Entry 6RMO (X-ray diffraction, 2.60 A resolution); this record covers chains A and D of the 4 polymer chains in the assembly.

Chain A (and D):
Protein: IMP-specific 5'-nucleotidase, putative
Source organism: Plasmodium falciparum 3D7
Notes: EC 3.1.3.5; chain D of this document is another copy of the same molecule, construct and numbering; everything in this record applies to it too
UniProt: A0A144A134 (A0A144A134_PLAF7); residues 1-444 here = UniProt positions 1-444
Sequence (444 residues; each row starts with the number of its first residue):
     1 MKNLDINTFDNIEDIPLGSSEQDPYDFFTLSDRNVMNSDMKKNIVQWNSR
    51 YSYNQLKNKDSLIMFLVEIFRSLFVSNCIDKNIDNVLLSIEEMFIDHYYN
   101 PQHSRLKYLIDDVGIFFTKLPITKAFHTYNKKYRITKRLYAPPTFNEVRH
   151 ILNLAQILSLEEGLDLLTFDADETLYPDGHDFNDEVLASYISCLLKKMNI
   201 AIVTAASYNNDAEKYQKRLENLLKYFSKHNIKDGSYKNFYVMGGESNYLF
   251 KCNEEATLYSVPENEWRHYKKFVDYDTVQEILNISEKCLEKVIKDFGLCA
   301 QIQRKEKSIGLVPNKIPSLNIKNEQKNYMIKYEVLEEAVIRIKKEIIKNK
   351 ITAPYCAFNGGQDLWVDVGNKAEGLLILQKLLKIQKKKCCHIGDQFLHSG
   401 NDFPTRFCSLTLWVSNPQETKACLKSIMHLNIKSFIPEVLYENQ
Not modelled in the structure: 1-14, 49-50, 177-179, 197, 276, 318-325, 431-433 (chain D: 1-59, 316-326, 362-363, 400-401)
Curated features (UniProtKB/Swiss-Prot):
  - active site: Asp170 (Nucleophile), Asp172 (Proton donor)
  - binding site (ATP): Lys132, His150
  - binding site (IMP): Asp170, Asp172, Asp178, Thr204, Ser207, Ser308, Asp363, Lys371
  - binding site (Mg(2+)): Asp170, Asp172, Asp394
  - mutagenesis: Lys2 to Lys59 (Loss of catalytic activity), Lys2 to Leu30 (8-fold reduction in affinity for IMP and 1.5-fold reduction in catalytic efficiency at pH 5. 2.2-fold reduction in affinity for IMP and 4.5-fold increase in catalytic efficiency at pH 8), Lys41 (K41L: 9.4-fold reduction in affinity for IMP and 4-fold decrease in catalytic efficiency at pH 5. 4-fold increase in affinity for IMP and 4.4-fold increase in catalytic efficiency at pH 8), His150 (H150V: Increases catalytic activity especially at pH 5), Asp170 (D170N: Loss of catalytic activity towards IMP), Asp172 (D172A: Loss of catalytic activity towards IMP. 1.2-fold increase in affinity for pNPP and 8.6-fold increase in catalytic efficiency at pH 8; D172N: Loss of catalytic activity towards IMP ...), Tyr176 (Y176L: Severe loss of catalytic activity), Asp178 (D178V: Partial loss of catalytic activity), Arg218 (R218L: Loss of catalytic activity), Asp363 (D363V: Loss of catalytic activity), Trp365 (W365Y/F: Loss of catalytic activity in presence of ATP), Asp367 (D367V: Loss of catalytic activity), 9 further mutagenesis entries in UniProt
What the authors report for this chain:
  - catalytic residues: Asp170, Asp172 (citing earlier work)
  - mutagenesis - D170N, D170N/D172N, D172A, D172N, D363V, W365L, D367V, D394V, Q395L, F396L, D402V: abolished catalytic activity on IMP
  - mutagenesis - D172A (15-fold), D172N: increased catalytic activity on pNPP
  - mutagenesis - W365F, W365Y, F403L: unchanged catalytic activity on IMP
  - mutagenesis - R218L, W413L: abolished catalytic activity
  - mutagenesis - Y176L, D178V, R406L (24- and 4-fold): decreased catalytic activity
  - mutagenesis - H150V: unchanged catalytic activity on ATP
  - contacts within the chain: Asp60-Arg406 (salt bridge), Glu173-His398
  - mutagenesis - H398V, F403Y: increased catalytic activity
  - mutagenesis - F403A: decreased catalytic activity on IMP
  - mutagenesis - F403L: decreased catalytic activity on ATP
  - mutagenesis - K41L: increased catalytic activity on ATP

Chain A / chain D interface:
Residue-residue contacts (40; chain A residue first):
  Phe65(A) - Val75(D)
  Glu68(A) - Arg71(D)  salt bridge
  Glu68(A) - Ser72(D)  hydrogen bond (backbone-side chain)
  Ser72(A) - Glu68(D)  hydrogen bond
  Ser72(A) - Ser72(D)  hydrogen bond
  Phe74(A) - Arg105(D)
  Val75(A) - Phe65(D)  hydrophobic
  Val75(A) - Met93(D)
  Val75(A) - Leu109(D)
  Ser76(A) - Ile69(D)
  Ser76(A) - Ser89(D)  hydrogen bond (backbone-side chain)
  Ser76(A) - Ile90(D)
  Asn77(A) - Ser89(D)  hydrogen bond (backbone-side chain)
  Asn77(A) - Met93(D)
  Asn77(A) - Arg105(D)
  Cys78(A) - Val86(D)  hydrophobic
  Cys78(A) - Ser89(D)
  Lys81(A) - Ser89(D)  hydrogen bond
  Lys81(A) - Glu92(D)  salt bridge
  Asn82(A) - Asn85(D)  hydrogen bond (backbone-side chain)
  Asn85(A) - Asn82(D)  hydrogen bond (side chain-backbone)
  Asn85(A) - Asn85(D)  hydrogen bond
  Val86(A) - Cys78(D)  hydrophobic
  Ser89(A) - Ser76(D)  hydrogen bond (side chain-backbone)
  Ser89(A) - Asn77(D)  hydrogen bond (side chain-backbone)
  Ser89(A) - Cys78(D)
  Ile90(A) - Ser76(D)
  Glu92(A) - Lys81(D)  salt bridge
  Met93(A) - Val75(D)
  Met93(A) - Ser76(D)
  Met93(A) - Asn77(D)
  Arg105(A) - Phe74(D)
  Arg105(A) - Asn77(D)
  Arg105(A) - Leu139(D)  hydrogen bond (side chain-backbone)
  Arg105(A) - Tyr140(D)
  Tyr108(A) - Tyr140(D)
  Leu109(A) - Val75(D)
  Leu139(A) - Arg105(D)  hydrogen bond (backbone-side chain)
  Tyr140(A) - Arg105(D)
  Tyr140(A) - Tyr108(D)
Other interface residues (no listed pair), chain A (24 interface residues in all): Ile69, Leu73, Ile83
Other interface residues (no listed pair), chain D (25 interface residues in all): Leu73, Ile83

In short:
Chain A and chain D form an interface of 24 and 25 residues respectively; the contacts include 13 hydrogen
bonds and 3 salt bridges. Among the polar pairs are Glu68(A)-Arg71(D), Lys81(A)-Glu92(D) and
Glu68(A)-Ser72(D). The paper reports catalytic residues Asp170(A) and Asp172(A); D170N, D170N/D172N and D172A
of chain A, among others, abolish catalytic activity on IMP; 24 substitutions were tested in all.
Chain A and chain D are both IMP-specific 5'-nucleotidase, putative (Plasmodium falciparum 3D7); the
structure, Structure of Plasmodium falciparum IMP-nucleotidase, was determined by X-ray diffraction, deposited
together with 6RMD, 6RMW, 6RN1, 6RNH and 6RME.
